7WUJ - chains A and B of the 6 polymer chains in the assembly; structure by electron microscopy, 3.30 A resolution.

# Chain A
Protein: mini-Gs
Organism: Homo sapiens
Sequence (361 residues; each row starts with the number of its first residue; note: 26 numbers in that range are skipped by the numbering (no residue carries them; nothing is unmodelled there)):
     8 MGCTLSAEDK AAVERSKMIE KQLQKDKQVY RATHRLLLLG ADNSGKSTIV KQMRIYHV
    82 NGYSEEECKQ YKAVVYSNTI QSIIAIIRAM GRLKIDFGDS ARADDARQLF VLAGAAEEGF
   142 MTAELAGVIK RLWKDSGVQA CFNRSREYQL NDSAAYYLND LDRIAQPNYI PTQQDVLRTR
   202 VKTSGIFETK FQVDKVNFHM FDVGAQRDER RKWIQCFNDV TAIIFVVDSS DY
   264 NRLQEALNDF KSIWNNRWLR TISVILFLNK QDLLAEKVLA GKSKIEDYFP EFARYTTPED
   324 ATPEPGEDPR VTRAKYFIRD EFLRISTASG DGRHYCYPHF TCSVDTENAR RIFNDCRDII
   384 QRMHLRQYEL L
Unresolved in the structure: 8-9, 82-201, 264-265, 325-328

# Chain B
Protein: Guanine nucleotide-binding protein G(I)/G(S)/G(T) subunit beta-1
Organism: Homo sapiens
UniProt: P62873 (GBB1_HUMAN); residues 2-340 here = UniProt positions 2-340
Sequence (358 residues; each row starts with the number of its first residue; numbers below 1 keep their minus sign (Met-17 is residue -17)):
   -17 MHHHHHHLEV LFQGPGSSQS ELDQLRQEAE QLKNQIRDAR KACADATLSQ ITNNIDPVGR
    43 IQMRTRRTLR GHLAKIYAMH WGTDSRLLVS ASQDGKLIIW DSYTTNKVHA IPLRSSWVMT
   103 CAYAPSGNYV ACGGLDNICS IYNLKTREGN VRVSRELAGH TGYLSCCRFL DDNQIVTSSG
   163 DTTCALWDIE TGQQTTTFTG HTGDVMSLSL APDTRLFVSG ACDASAKLWD VREGMCRQTF
   223 TGHESDINAI CFFPNGNAFA TGSDDATCRL FDLRADQELM TYSHDNIICG ITSVSFSKSG
   283 RLLLAGYDDF NCNVWDALKA DRAGVLAGHD NRVSCLGVTD DGMAVATGSW DSFLKIWN
Unresolved in the structure: -17 to 6
Construct notes: expression tag (-17 to 1)
Curated features (UniProtKB/Swiss-Prot):
  - modified residue: Ser2 (N-acetylserine), His266 (Phosphohistidine)
  - natural variant: Leu30 (L30F: In MRD42; uncertain significance), Arg52 (R52G: In MRD42), Gly64 (G64V: In MRD42), Asp76 (D76E: In MRD42; D76G: In MRD42), Gly77 (G77S: In MRD42), Lys78 (K78R: In MRD42), Ile80 (I80N: In MRD42; I80T: In MRD42), His91 (H91R: In MRD42; uncertain significance), Ala92 (A92T: In MRD42), Pro94 (P94S: In MRD42), Leu95 (L95P: In MRD42), Arg96 (R96L: In MRD42), 5 further natural variant entries in UniProt

# Interface between chain A and chain B
Residue-residue contacts (61; chain A residue first):
  Ala19(A) with Asn88(B), hydrogen bond (backbone-side chain)
  Val20(A) with Asn88(B)
  Arg22(A) with Val90(B), hydrogen bond (side chain-backbone); His91(B)
  Ser23(A) with Asn88(B); Lys89(B), hydrogen bond (side chain-backbone)
  Ile26(A) with Lys89(B); Ala92(B), hydrophobic
  Glu27(A) with Lys89(B), salt bridge
  Leu30(A) with Gly53(B); Leu55(B); Lys78(B); Ile80(B), hydrophobic; Lys89(B)
  Asp33(A) with Leu55(B); Lys78(B)
  Lys34(A) with Leu55(B)
  Tyr37(A) with Leu55(B); Ala56(B); Asp76(B)
  Arg38(A) with Leu55(B), hydrogen bond (side chain-backbone)
  Arg42(A) with Trp99(B)
  Thr204(A) with Asn119(B); Gly141(B); Thr143(B)
  Gly206(A) with Leu117(B); Asp118(B); Asn119(B), hydrogen bond (backbone-side chain)
  Ile207(A) with Leu117(B), hydrophobic; Asp118(B)
  Phe222(A) with Trp99(B)
  Ala226(A) with Asn119(B); Thr143(B)
  Gln227(A) with Leu117(B), hydrogen bond (side chain-backbone); Asn119(B); Tyr145(B)
  Arg228(A) with Gly162(B), hydrogen bond (side chain-backbone); Gly185(B); Asp186(B)
  Arg232(A) with Cys204(B); Asp228(B)
  Lys233(A) with Tyr145(B); Met188(B); Cys204(B); Asp228(B); Asn230(B)
  Trp234(A) with Leu117(B), hydrophobic; Tyr145(B)
  Gln236(A) with Arg314(B), hydrogen bond; Trp332(B)
  Cys237(A) with Lys57(B), hydrogen bond (backbone-side chain); Gln75(B); Trp99(B); Met101(B), hydrophobic
  Phe238(A) with Trp99(B); Leu117(B), hydrophobic
  Asn239(A) with Trp332(B)
  Asp240(A) with Lys57(B)
  Val241(A) with Trp99(B), hydrophobic
  Trp281(A) with Asp290(B); Arg314(B)
Interface residues without a listed pair, chain A (32 interface residues in all): Asp16, Ser205, Glu230
Interface residues without a listed pair, chain B (41 interface residues in all): Arg52, Arg68, Thr86, Thr87, Gly131, Gly144, Asp163, Thr164, Thr184, Asn313

# Overview
32 residues of chain A face 41 of chain B across their interface, with 9 hydrogen bonds and 1 salt bridge.
Polar contacts include Glu27(A)-Lys89(B), Ala19(A)-Asn88(B) and Arg22(A)-Val90(B).
Chain A is mini-Gs and chain B is Guanine nucleotide-binding protein G(I)/G(S)/G(T) subunit beta-1, both from
Homo sapiens; the structure, Tethered peptide activation mechanism of adhesion GPCRs ADGRG2 and ADGRG4, was
determined by electron microscopy (same publication as 7WUI and 7WUQ).
